2UW9 - chains A and C; structure by X-ray diffraction, 2.10 A resolution.

Chain A:
Protein: Rac-beta serine/threonine-protein kinase
Source organism: Homo sapiens
Notes: EC 2.7.11.1; fragment: kinase catalytic domain, residues 146-467
UniProt: P31751 (AKT2_HUMAN); residue numbers follow UniProt; this construct covers 146-464
Amino-acid sequence (342 residues; each row starts with the number of its first residue; a row labelled like 464A-464C holds insertion residues (464A, then the next letters in order)):
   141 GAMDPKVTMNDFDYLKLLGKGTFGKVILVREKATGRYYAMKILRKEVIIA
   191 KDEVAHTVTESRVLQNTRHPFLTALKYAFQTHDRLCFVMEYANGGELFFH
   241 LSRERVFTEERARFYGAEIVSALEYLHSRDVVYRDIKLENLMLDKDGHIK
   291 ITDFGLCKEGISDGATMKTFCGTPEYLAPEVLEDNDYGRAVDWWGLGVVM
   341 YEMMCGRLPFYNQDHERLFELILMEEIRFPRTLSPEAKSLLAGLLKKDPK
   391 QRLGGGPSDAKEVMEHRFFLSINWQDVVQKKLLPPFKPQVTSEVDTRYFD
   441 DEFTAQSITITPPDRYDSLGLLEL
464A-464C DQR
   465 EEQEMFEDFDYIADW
Unresolved in the structure: 141-145, 450-464, 464A-464C, 465-466
Modified / non-standard residues: Thr309 (phosphothreonine; TPO)
Ligand contacts: GVP (4-(4-chlorophenyl)-4-[4-(1H-pyrazol-4-yl)phenyl]piperidine): Leu158, Gly159, Lys160, Gly161, Phe163, Gly164, Lys165, Val166, Ala179, Lys181, Leu183, Thr213, Met229, Glu230, Tyr231, Ala232, Glu236, Glu279, Asn280, Met282, Thr292, Asp293, Phe439
Curated features (UniProtKB/Swiss-Prot):
  - active site: Asp275 (Proton acceptor)
  - binding site (ATP): Leu158 to Val166, Lys181
  - binding site (Mn(2+)): Asn280, Asp293
  - modified residue: Thr309 (Phosphothreonine), Ser447 (Phosphoserine), Thr451 (Phosphothreonine)
  - glycosylation (O-linked (GlcNAc) threonine): Thr306, Thr313
  - natural variant: Arg274 (R274H: Risk factor for T2D)
  - mutagenesis: Lys181 (K181A: Loss of kinase activity), Thr309 (T309A: Impairs interaction with TTC3; when associated with A-474; T309E: Constitutively active; when associated with D-474)

Chain C:
Protein: Glycogen synthase kinase-3 beta
Notes: EC 2.7.11.26
UniProt: P49841 (GSK3B_HUMAN); numbering as in UniProt (aligned over 3-12)
Amino-acid sequence (10 residues; row label = number of the first residue in the row):
     3 GRPRTTSFAE
Curated features (UniProtKB/Swiss-Prot):
  - modified residue: Ser9 (Phosphoserine)
  - mutagenesis: Ser9 (S9A: Loss of phosphorylation; abolished inhibition of activity, leading to constitutively active)

Chain A / chain C interface:
Contacting residue pairs - 33 pairs, chain A then chain C:
  Thr162(A) - Thr8(C)
  His196(A) - Ala11(C)
  Glu236(A) - Arg6(C)  salt bridge
  Phe238(A) - Arg4(C)
  Phe238(A) - Arg6(C)
  Asp275(A) - Ser9(C)  hydrogen bond
  Lys277(A) - Thr7(C)  hydrogen bond
  Lys277(A) - Thr8(C)
  Lys277(A) - Ser9(C)  hydrogen bond
  Leu278(A) - Arg4(C)
  Glu279(A) - Arg4(C)  salt bridge
  Glu279(A) - Arg6(C)
  Glu279(A) - Thr7(C)  hydrogen bond
  Leu296(A) - Phe10(C)
  Leu296(A) - Ala11(C)  hydrophobic
  Phe310(A) - Phe10(C)  hydrophobic
  Phe310(A) - Ala11(C)
  Phe310(A) - Glu12(C)  hydrogen bond (backbone-backbone)
  Cys311(A) - Phe10(C)
  Cys311(A) - Ala11(C)  hydrophobic
  Gly312(A) - Ser9(C)
  Gly312(A) - Phe10(C)  hydrogen bond (backbone-backbone)
  Thr313(A) - Thr7(C)
  Thr313(A) - Thr8(C)
  Thr313(A) - Ser9(C)
  Pro314(A) - Thr8(C)
  Pro314(A) - Phe10(C)
  Glu315(A) - Thr7(C)
  Tyr316(A) - Arg4(C)  hydrogen bond
  Leu317(A) - Phe10(C)  hydrophobic
  Glu342(A) - Arg4(C)  salt bridge
  Leu348(A) - Arg4(C)
  Asp440(A) - Arg6(C)  salt bridge
Also at the interface, not in a pair above, chain A (24 interface residues in all): Ser242, Thr309, Tyr351, Phe443
Also at the interface, not in a pair above, chain C (10 interface residues in all): Gly3, Pro5

In short:
Chain A and chain C form an interface of 24 and 10 residues respectively, with 7 hydrogen bonds and 4 salt
bridges. Among the polar pairs are Glu236(A)-Arg6(C), Glu279(A)-Arg4(C) and Glu342(A)-Arg4(C). Chain A binds
compound GVP.
Here chain A is Rac-beta serine/threonine-protein kinase (Homo sapiens) and chain C is Glycogen synthase
kinase-3 beta. Entry 2UW9 (STRUCTURE OF PKB-BETA (AKT2) COMPLEXED WITH
4-(4-chloro-phenyl)-4-(4-(1H-pyrazol-4-yl)-phenyl)-piperidine) was determined by X-ray diffraction.
